PDB entry 7NE4 | X-ray diffraction, 2.72 A resolution | chain A

Chain A:
Molecule: Oligopeptidase B
From: Serratia proteamaculans
UniProtKB: B3VI58 (B3VI58_9GAMM); residue numbers follow UniProt; this construct covers 2-677
Amino-acid sequence (676 residues; row label = number of the first residue in the row):
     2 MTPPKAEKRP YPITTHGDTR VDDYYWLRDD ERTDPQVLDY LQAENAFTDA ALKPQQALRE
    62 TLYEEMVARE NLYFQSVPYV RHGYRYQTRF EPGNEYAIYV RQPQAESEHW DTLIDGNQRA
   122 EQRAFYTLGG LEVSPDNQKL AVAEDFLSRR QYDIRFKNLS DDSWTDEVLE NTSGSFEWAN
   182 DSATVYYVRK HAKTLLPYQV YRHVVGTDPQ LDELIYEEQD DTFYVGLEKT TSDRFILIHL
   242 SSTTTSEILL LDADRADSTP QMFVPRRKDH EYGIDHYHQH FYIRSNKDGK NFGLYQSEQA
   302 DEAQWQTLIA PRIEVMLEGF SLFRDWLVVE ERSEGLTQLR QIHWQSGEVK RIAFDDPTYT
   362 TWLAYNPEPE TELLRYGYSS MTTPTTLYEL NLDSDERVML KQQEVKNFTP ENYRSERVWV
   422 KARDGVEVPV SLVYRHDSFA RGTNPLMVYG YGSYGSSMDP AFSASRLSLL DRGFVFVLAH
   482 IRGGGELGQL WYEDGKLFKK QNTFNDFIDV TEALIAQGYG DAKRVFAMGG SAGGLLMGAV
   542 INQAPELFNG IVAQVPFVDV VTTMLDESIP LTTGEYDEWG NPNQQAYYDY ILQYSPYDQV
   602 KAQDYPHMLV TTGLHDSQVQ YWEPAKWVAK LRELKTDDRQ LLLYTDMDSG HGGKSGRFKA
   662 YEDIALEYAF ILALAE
Construct notes: engineered mutation Glu71 (Ile in B3VI58), Asn72 (Pro in B3VI58), Leu73 (Gln in B3VI58), Tyr74 (Gln in B3VI58), Phe75 (Glu in B3VI58), Gln76 (His in B3VI58), Ala125 (Glu in B3VI58)
Ligand contacts:
  - spermine (SPM), molecule 1: Tyr80, Tyr100, Leu129, Gly131, Leu132, Tyr366
  - spermine (SPM), molecule 2: Asp167, Glu168, Gly207, Thr208, Asp209
  - spermine (SPM), molecule 3: Trp363, Tyr450, Ser458, Met459, Asp460, Ala462, Arg467, Phe477, Met529
Reported in the primary citation:
  - mutagenesis - E125A: increased catalytic activity

Overview:
Bound to chain A: 3 copies of spermine. From the paper: E125A increases catalytic activity.
Chain A is Oligopeptidase B (Serratia proteamaculans); the structure, E125A mutant of oligopeptidase B from S.
proteomaculans with modified hinge region, was determined by X-ray diffraction (same publication as 7OB1 and
7NE5).
